9B7S - chains B and C of the 8 polymer chains in the assembly; structure by electron microscopy, 2.84 A resolution.

# Chain B (and C)
Protein: Capsid protein VP1
Source organism: Adeno-associated virus
Notes: chain C of this document is another copy of the same molecule, construct and numbering; everything in this record applies to it too
UniProt: Q6JC40 (Q6JC40_9VIRU); numbering as in UniProt (aligned over 1-736)
Chain sequence (736 residues; row label = number of the first residue in the row):
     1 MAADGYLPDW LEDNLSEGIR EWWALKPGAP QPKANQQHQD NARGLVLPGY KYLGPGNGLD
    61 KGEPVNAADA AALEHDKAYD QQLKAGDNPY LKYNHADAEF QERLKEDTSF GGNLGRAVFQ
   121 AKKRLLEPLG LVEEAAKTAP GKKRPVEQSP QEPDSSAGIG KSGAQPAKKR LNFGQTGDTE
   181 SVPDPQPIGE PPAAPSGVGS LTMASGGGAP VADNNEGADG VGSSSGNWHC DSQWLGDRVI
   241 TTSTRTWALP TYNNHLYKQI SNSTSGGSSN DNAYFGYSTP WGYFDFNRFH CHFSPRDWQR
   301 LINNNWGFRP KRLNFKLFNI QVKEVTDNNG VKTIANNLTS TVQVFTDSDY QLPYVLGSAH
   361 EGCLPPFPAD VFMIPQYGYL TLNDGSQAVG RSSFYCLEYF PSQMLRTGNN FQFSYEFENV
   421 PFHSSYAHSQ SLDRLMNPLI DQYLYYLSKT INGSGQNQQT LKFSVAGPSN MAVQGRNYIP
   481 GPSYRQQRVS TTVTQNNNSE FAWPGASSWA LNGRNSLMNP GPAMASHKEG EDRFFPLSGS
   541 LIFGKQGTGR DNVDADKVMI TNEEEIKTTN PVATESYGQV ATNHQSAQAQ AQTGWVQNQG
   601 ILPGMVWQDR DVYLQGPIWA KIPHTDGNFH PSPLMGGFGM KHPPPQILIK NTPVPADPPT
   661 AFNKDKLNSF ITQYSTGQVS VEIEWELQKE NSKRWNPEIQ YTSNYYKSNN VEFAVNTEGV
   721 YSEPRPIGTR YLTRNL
Not modelled in the structure: 1-439, 482-574, 601-736 (chain C: 1-286, 309-356, 374-422, 443, 512, 620-686)
From the paper describing this entry:
  - conformationally variable residues (side-chain flip): Asn704 to Lys707

# How chain B and chain C interact
Residue-residue contacts (124; chain B residue first):
  Ile440(B) - His360(C)  hydrogen bond (backbone-side chain)
  Ile440(B) - Glu361(C)
  Asp441(B) - His360(C)  hydrogen bond (backbone-side chain)
  Asp441(B) - Glu361(C)  hydrogen bond (backbone-backbone)
  Asp441(B) - Arg550(C)  salt bridge
  Gln442(B) - Ser358(C)  hydrogen bond (side chain-backbone)
  Gln442(B) - Ala359(C)
  Tyr443(B) - Arg288(C)
  Tyr443(B) - Ala359(C)  hydrogen bond (backbone-backbone)
  Tyr443(B) - His360(C)
  Tyr443(B) - Glu361(C)
  Tyr443(B) - Ile542(C)
  Tyr443(B) - Phe543(C)  hydrophobic
  Tyr443(B) - Gln615(C)
  Tyr443(B) - Gly616(C)
  Tyr443(B) - Pro617(C)
  Leu444(B) - Leu541(C)  hydrophobic
  Leu444(B) - Ile542(C)
  Leu444(B) - Phe543(C)  hydrophobic
  Tyr445(B) - Ile542(C)  hydrogen bond (backbone-backbone)
  Tyr445(B) - Gly544(C)
  Tyr445(B) - Thr548(C)
  Tyr445(B) - Gly549(C)  hydrogen bond (side chain-backbone)
  Tyr445(B) - Val553(C)  hydrophobic
  Leu447(B) - Ala502(C)
  Ser448(B) - Glu500(C)
  Ser448(B) - Ala502(C)
  Ser448(B) - Asn552(C)  hydrogen bond
  Lys449(B) - Glu500(C)
  Lys449(B) - Asn552(C)
  Thr450(B) - Ser499(C)  hydrogen bond (side chain-backbone)
  Thr450(B) - Glu500(C)  hydrogen bond (backbone-side chain)
  Thr450(B) - Phe501(C)  hydrogen bond (side chain-backbone)
  Thr450(B) - Ala502(C)
  Ile451(B) - Asn498(C)
  Ile451(B) - Ser499(C)
  Ile451(B) - Glu500(C)
  Gly455(B) - Asn498(C)
  Gln456(B) - Asn498(C)
  Asn457(B) - Asn498(C)
  Gln458(B) - Asn498(C)
  Gln459(B) - Val493(C)
  Gln459(B) - Asn496(C)  hydrogen bond (side chain-backbone)
  Gln459(B) - Asn497(C)
  Gln459(B) - Asn498(C)
  Leu461(B) - Val493(C)  hydrophobic
  Leu461(B) - Asn496(C)
  Leu461(B) - Phe535(C)  hydrophobic
  Leu461(B) - Val553(C)
  Leu461(B) - Ala555(C)
  Lys462(B) - Asn552(C)
  Lys462(B) - Val553(C)
  Lys462(B) - Asp554(C)  salt bridge
  Phe463(B) - Ile542(C)  hydrophobic
  Phe463(B) - Asp551(C)
  Phe463(B) - Asn552(C)  hydrogen bond (backbone-backbone)
  Phe463(B) - Val553(C)  hydrogen bond (backbone-backbone)
  Phe463(B) - Ala555(C)  hydrophobic
  Phe463(B) - Val558(C)  hydrophobic
  Ser464(B) - Arg550(C)
  Ser464(B) - Asp551(C)
  Ser464(B) - Asn552(C)  hydrogen bond (side chain-backbone)
  Val465(B) - Arg550(C)  hydrogen bond (backbone-backbone)
  Ser469(B) - Arg550(C)
  Ala472(B) - Asn515(C)
  Ala472(B) - Ser516(C)
  Ala472(B) - Leu517(C)  hydrogen bond (backbone-backbone)
  Val473(B) - Leu517(C)  hydrophobic
  Val473(B) - Asn519(C)
  Gly475(B) - Asn519(C)
  Arg476(B) - Trp509(C)
  Arg476(B) - Ser516(C)
  Arg476(B) - Asn519(C)  hydrogen bond (backbone-backbone)
  Arg476(B) - Pro520(C)
  Asn477(B) - Gly357(C)  hydrogen bond (side chain-backbone)
  Ile479(B) - Trp509(C)
  Ile479(B) - Met518(C)  hydrophobic
  Pro480(B) - Trp509(C)
  Ser576(B) - Ala510(C)
  Tyr577(B) - Trp509(C)
  Tyr577(B) - Ala510(C)  hydrogen bond (backbone-backbone)
  Gly578(B) - Tyr484(C)
  Gly578(B) - Ser508(C)
  Gln579(B) - Tyr484(C)  hydrogen bond (backbone-side chain)
  Gln579(B) - Ser507(C)
  Gln579(B) - Ser508(C)  hydrogen bond (backbone-backbone)
  Val580(B) - Tyr484(C)  hydrophobic
  Val580(B) - Ser507(C)
  Val580(B) - Gln597(C)
  Ala581(B) - Arg485(C)
  Ala581(B) - Gln486(C)
  Ala581(B) - Gln487(C)
  Ala581(B) - Ser507(C)
  Ala581(B) - Gln597(C)
  Thr582(B) - Arg485(C)  hydrogen bond (backbone-side chain)
  Thr582(B) - Gln597(C)
  Asn583(B) - Arg485(C)
  Asn583(B) - Gln487(C)  hydrogen bond (backbone-side chain)
  His584(B) - Gln487(C)
  His584(B) - Arg488(C)  hydrogen bond
  His584(B) - Thr574(C)  hydrogen bond (side chain-backbone)
  His584(B) - Glu575(C)  salt bridge
  Gln585(B) - Gln487(C)  hydrogen bond (backbone-side chain)
  Gln585(B) - Arg488(C)
  Gln585(B) - Val489(C)
  Gln585(B) - Asn496(C)  hydrogen bond
  Gln585(B) - Asn497(C)
  Gln585(B) - Phe501(C)
  Ser586(B) - Gln495(C)
  Ser586(B) - Asn497(C)  hydrogen bond (backbone-backbone)
  Ala587(B) - Gln495(C)  hydrogen bond (backbone-backbone)
  Ala587(B) - Asn496(C)
  Ala587(B) - Asn497(C)
  Ala589(B) - Asn497(C)  hydrogen bond (backbone-side chain)
  Gln590(B) - Asn497(C)
  Ala591(B) - Gln487(C)
  Ala591(B) - Phe501(C)  hydrophobic
  Gln592(B) - Gln487(C)
  Thr593(B) - Pro504(C)
  Thr593(B) - Gly505(C)
  Val596(B) - Asn598(C)
  Asn598(B) - Asn598(C)
  Gln599(B) - Asn598(C)  hydrogen bond
  Gln599(B) - Gly600(C)
Other interface residues (no listed pair), chain B (52 interface residues in all): Thr460, Gln474, Gly600
Other interface residues (no listed pair), chain C (64 interface residues in all): Ser490, Thr494, Trp503, Ala506, Leu511, Leu537, Ile560, Gln599, Ile601

# Overview
52 residues of chain B and 64 residues of chain C are in contact; the contacts include 32 hydrogen bonds and 3
salt bridges. Polar pairs include Asp441(B)-Arg550(C), Lys462(B)-Asp554(C) and His584(B)-Glu575(C). The paper
reports conformational variability at Asn704(B).
Chain B and chain C are both Capsid protein VP1 (Adeno-associated virus); the structure, Fab3-2 in complex
with the capsid of Adeno-associated virus type 9, was determined by electron microscopy, deposited together
with 9B6N, 9B6O, 9B6Q, 9B6R, 9B6S, 9B6T and 9 further entries.
